PDB entry 4APA | X-ray diffraction, 2.04 A resolution | chains A and B of the 4 polymer chains in the assembly

== Chain A (and B) ==
Molecule: Fumarate hydratase class II
Organism: Mycobacterium tuberculosis
Notes: EC 4.2.1.2; chain B of this document is another copy of the same molecule, construct and numbering; everything in this record applies to it too
Reference sequence: O53446 (FUMC_MYCTU); numbering as in UniProt (aligned over 2-474)
Amino-acid sequence (474 residues; row label = number of the first residue in the row):
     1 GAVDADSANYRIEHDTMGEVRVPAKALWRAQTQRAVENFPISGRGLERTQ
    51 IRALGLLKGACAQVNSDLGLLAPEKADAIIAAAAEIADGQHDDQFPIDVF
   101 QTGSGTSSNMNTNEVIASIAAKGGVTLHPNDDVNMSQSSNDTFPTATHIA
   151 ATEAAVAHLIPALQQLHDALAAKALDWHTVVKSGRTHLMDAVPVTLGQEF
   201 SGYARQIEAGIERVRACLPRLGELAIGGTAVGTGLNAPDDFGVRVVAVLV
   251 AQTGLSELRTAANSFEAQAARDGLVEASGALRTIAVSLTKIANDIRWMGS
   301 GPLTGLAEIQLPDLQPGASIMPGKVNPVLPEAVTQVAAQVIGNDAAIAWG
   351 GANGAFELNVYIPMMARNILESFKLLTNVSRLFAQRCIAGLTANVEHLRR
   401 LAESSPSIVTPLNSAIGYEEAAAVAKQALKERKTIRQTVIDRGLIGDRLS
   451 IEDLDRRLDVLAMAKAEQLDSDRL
Not modelled in the structure: 1-8, 14-19, 315-323, 445-448, 468-474 (chain B: 1-8, 315-323, 467-474)
Sequence notes: expression tag (1); engineered mutation A318 (Ser in O53446)
From the paper describing this entry:
  - mutagenesis - S318A: abolished catalytic activity on fumarate
  - catalytic residues: H187 (citing earlier work)

== How chain A and chain B interact ==
Pairs across the interface (135):
  T102(A) - H187(B)
  S104(A) - H187(B)
  N140(A) - T186(B)
  G184(A) - E357(B)
  R185(A) - F356(B)
  R185(A) - E357(B)  hydrogen bond (backbone-side chain)
  T186(A) - N140(B)
  T186(A) - A230(B)
  T186(A) - V231(B)
  T186(A) - E357(B)
  H187(A) - T102(B)
  H187(A) - S104(B)
  H187(A) - L358(B)
  H187(A) - V360(B)
  L188(A) - A355(B)  hydrophobic
  A191(A) - V231(B)  hydrophobic
  V192(A) - V231(B)  hydrophobic
  V192(A) - L235(B)  hydrophobic
  P193(A) - T233(B)
  V194(A) - V231(B)  hydrophobic
  V194(A) - T233(B)
  V194(A) - E357(B)
  Q198(A) - T233(B)
  Q198(A) - F265(B)
  E199(A) - F356(B)
  E199(A) - E357(B)
  S201(A) - N263(B)  hydrogen bond
  G202(A) - N263(B)
  G202(A) - E266(B)
  R205(A) - R220(B)
  R205(A) - E223(B)  salt bridge
  R205(A) - A262(B)
  R205(A) - N263(B)
  R205(A) - E266(B)
  Q206(A) - E266(B)
  Q206(A) - A270(B)
  Q206(A) - D272(B)  hydrogen bond
  A209(A) - R220(B)
  E212(A) - R220(B)  salt bridge
  R213(A) - R220(B)
  R213(A) - D272(B)
  R213(A) - G273(B)
  R213(A) - E276(B)  salt bridge
  R220(A) - R205(B)
  R220(A) - A209(B)
  R220(A) - E212(B)  salt bridge
  R220(A) - R213(B)
  E223(A) - R205(B)  salt bridge
  A230(A) - T186(B)
  V231(A) - T186(B)
  V231(A) - A191(B)  hydrophobic
  V231(A) - V192(B)  hydrophobic
  V231(A) - V194(B)  hydrophobic
  T233(A) - P193(B)
  T233(A) - V194(B)
  T233(A) - Q198(B)
  T233(A) - A464(B)
  T233(A) - K465(B)
  L235(A) - V192(B)  hydrophobic
  L235(A) - M463(B)
  L235(A) - K465(B)
  A262(A) - R205(B)
  N263(A) - S201(B)  hydrogen bond
  N263(A) - G202(B)
  N263(A) - R205(B)
  F265(A) - Q198(B)
  F265(A) - S201(B)
  E266(A) - G202(B)
  E266(A) - R205(B)
  E266(A) - Q206(B)
  A269(A) - K290(B)
  A270(A) - Q206(B)
  D272(A) - Q206(B)  hydrogen bond
  D272(A) - R213(B)
  D272(A) - T283(B)
  D272(A) - V286(B)
  D272(A) - S287(B)  hydrogen bond
  G273(A) - R213(B)
  V275(A) - R282(B)
  V275(A) - T283(B)
  E276(A) - R213(B)  salt bridge
  E276(A) - T283(B)
  G279(A) - R282(B)
  R282(A) - V275(B)
  R282(A) - G279(B)
  R282(A) - R282(B)
  R282(A) - D344(B)  salt bridge
  R282(A) - A348(B)
  T283(A) - D272(B)
  T283(A) - V275(B)
  T283(A) - E276(B)
  V286(A) - D272(B)
  V286(A) - A348(B)
  V286(A) - G351(B)
  V286(A) - A352(B)
  S287(A) - D272(B)  hydrogen bond
  T289(A) - A352(B)
  K290(A) - A269(B)
  K290(A) - A352(B)
  K290(A) - G354(B)
  K290(A) - A355(B)
  K290(A) - F356(B)  hydrogen bond (side chain-backbone)
  D294(A) - A355(B)
  D294(A) - F356(B)  hydrogen bond (side chain-backbone)
  W297(A) - F356(B)  hydrophobic
  M298(A) - F356(B)  hydrophobic
  L306(A) - F356(B)  hydrophobic
  D344(A) - R282(B)  salt bridge
  A348(A) - R282(B)
  A348(A) - V286(B)
  G351(A) - V286(B)
  A352(A) - V286(B)
  A352(A) - T289(B)
  A352(A) - K290(B)
  G354(A) - K290(B)
  A355(A) - L188(B)  hydrophobic
  A355(A) - K290(B)
  A355(A) - D294(B)
  F356(A) - R185(B)
  F356(A) - E199(B)
  F356(A) - K290(B)  hydrogen bond (backbone-side chain)
  F356(A) - D294(B)  hydrogen bond (backbone-side chain)
  F356(A) - W297(B)  hydrophobic
  F356(A) - M298(B)  hydrophobic
  F356(A) - L306(B)  hydrophobic
  E357(A) - G184(B)
  E357(A) - R185(B)  hydrogen bond (side chain-backbone)
  E357(A) - V194(B)
  E357(A) - E199(B)
  L358(A) - H187(B)
  V360(A) - H187(B)
  M463(A) - L235(B)
  A464(A) - T233(B)
  K465(A) - T233(B)
  K465(A) - L235(B)
Interface residues without a listed pair, chain A (67 interface residues in all): K182, A216, G234, S278, N293, E308
Interface residues without a listed pair, chain B (68 interface residues in all): K182, A216, G234, D239, S278, N293, E308

== In short ==
The interface between chain A and chain B involves 67 residues on one side and 68 on the other, with 12
hydrogen bonds and 8 salt bridges. Polar pairs include R205(A)-E223(B), E212(A)-R220(B) and R213(A)-E276(B).
From the paper: the catalytic residue H187(A); S318A of chain A abolishes catalytic activity on fumarate.
Both chains are Fumarate hydratase class II (Mycobacterium tuberculosis). Entry 4APA (Crystal structure of
Mycobacterium tuberculosis fumarase (Rv1098c) S318A in apo form) was determined by X-ray diffraction together
with 4ADL, 4ADM and 4APB from the same study.
